7UPB - chains A and D of the 9 polymer chains in the assembly; structure by electron microscopy, 3.00 A resolution.

== Chain A (and D) ==
Protein: Fusion glycoprotein F0
From: Nipah henipavirus
Notes: chain D of this document is another copy of the same molecule, construct and numbering; everything in this record applies to it too
Reference sequence: Q9IH63 (FUS_NIPAV); residues 1-475 here = UniProt positions 1-475
Amino-acid sequence (475 residues; row label = number of the first residue in the row):
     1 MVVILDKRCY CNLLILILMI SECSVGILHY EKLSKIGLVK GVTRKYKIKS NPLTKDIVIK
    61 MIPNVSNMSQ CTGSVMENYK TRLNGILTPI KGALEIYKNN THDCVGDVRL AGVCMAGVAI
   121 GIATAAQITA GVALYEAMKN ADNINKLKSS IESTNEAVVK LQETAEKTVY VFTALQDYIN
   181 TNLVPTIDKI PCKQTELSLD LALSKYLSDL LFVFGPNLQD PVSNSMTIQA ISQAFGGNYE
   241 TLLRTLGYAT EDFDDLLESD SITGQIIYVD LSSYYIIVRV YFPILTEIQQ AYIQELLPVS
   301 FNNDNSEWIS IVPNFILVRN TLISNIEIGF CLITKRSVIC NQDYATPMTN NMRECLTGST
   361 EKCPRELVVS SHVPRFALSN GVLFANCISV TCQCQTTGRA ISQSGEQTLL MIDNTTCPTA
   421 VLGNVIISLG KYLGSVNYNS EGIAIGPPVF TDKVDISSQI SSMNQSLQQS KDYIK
Disordered / not traced: 1-26
Cystine bridges: Cys71-Cys192, Cys104-Cys114, Cys331-Cys340, Cys355-Cys363, Cys387-Cys392, Cys394-Cys417
Covalently attached groups: N-acetylglucosamine (NAG) linked to Asn414
Sequence notes: conflict Cys104 (Leu in Q9IH63), Cys114 (Ile in Q9IH63), Phe172 (Leu in Q9IH63), Pro191 (Ser in Q9IH63)
UniProt features mapped onto this chain:
  - region: Leu110 to Leu134 (Fusion peptide)
  - site: Arg109, Leu110 (Cleavage)
  - glycosylation (N-linked (GlcNAc...) asparagine): Asn64, Asn67, Asn99, Asn414, Asn464
  - natural variant: Thr250 (T250I: In strain: Isolate NiV/MY/99/VRI-0626), Met348 (M348T: In strain: Isolate Malaysian flying-fox)

== Chain A / chain D interface ==
Contacting residue pairs (127):
  Gly41(A) - Ile122(D)
  Val42(A) - Ile122(D)
  Arg44(A) - Gln219(D)
  Glu156(A) - Gln194(D)  hydrogen bond
  Glu156(A) - Leu197(D)
  Ala157(A) - Leu197(D)
  Ala157(A) - Leu201(D)  hydrophobic
  Asp177(A) - Leu197(D)
  Asp177(A) - Ser198(D)
  Asp177(A) - Leu201(D)
  Asn180(A) - Gln194(D)
  Thr181(A) - Ile190(D)
  Thr181(A) - Ser198(D)
  Asn182(A) - Asn182(D)  hydrogen bond
  Pro185(A) - Lys189(D)  hydrogen bond (backbone-side chain)
  Lys189(A) - Lys189(D)
  Gln229(A) - Phe212(D)
  Phe235(A) - Leu201(D)  hydrophobic
  Gly236(A) - Lys205(D)
  Gly237(A) - Ser208(D)
  Asn238(A) - Leu201(D)  hydrogen bond (side chain-backbone)
  Asn238(A) - Ser204(D)
  Asn238(A) - Lys205(D)
  Asn238(A) - Ser208(D)
  Tyr239(A) - Ser208(D)  hydrogen bond (side chain-backbone)
  Tyr239(A) - Leu211(D)
  Tyr239(A) - Phe212(D)
  Glu240(A) - Arg82(D)  salt bridge
  Glu240(A) - Ser204(D)
  Glu240(A) - Ser208(D)  hydrogen bond (backbone-side chain)
  Glu240(A) - Leu211(D)
  Thr241(A) - Ser204(D)
  Arg244(A) - Asp200(D)  salt bridge
  Arg244(A) - Ser204(D)
  Phe253(A) - Arg82(D)
  Asp254(A) - Arg82(D)  salt bridge
  Asp254(A) - Leu211(D)
  Asp254(A) - Pro216(D)
  Glu258(A) - Leu211(D)
  Glu258(A) - Pro216(D)
  Glu258(A) - Asn217(D)  hydrogen bond
  Leu297(A) - Ala123(D)
  Leu297(A) - Thr124(D)
  Leu332(A) - Asn217(D)
  Ile333(A) - Gln219(D)
  Thr334(A) - Gln219(D)
  Lys335(A) - Gln219(D)  hydrogen bond (side chain-backbone)
  Glu366(A) - Pro347(D)
  Leu367(A) - Pro347(D)
  Val369(A) - Arg319(D)
  Val369(A) - Ala345(D)
  Val369(A) - Thr346(D)
  Val369(A) - Pro347(D)
  Ser370(A) - Asp343(D)  hydrogen bond (side chain-backbone)
  Ser370(A) - Ala345(D)
  Ser371(A) - Asp343(D)  hydrogen bond (backbone-side chain)
  His372(A) - Gln342(D)
  His372(A) - Asp343(D)
  Phe376(A) - Ala125(D)
  Phe376(A) - Ile128(D)  hydrophobic
  Ala377(A) - Ala123(D)
  Leu378(A) - Gly117(D)
  Leu378(A) - Gly121(D)
  Leu378(A) - Ile122(D)
  Leu378(A) - Ala123(D)  hydrogen bond (backbone-backbone)
  Ser379(A) - Gly121(D)
  Asn380(A) - Gly121(D)  hydrogen bond (backbone-backbone)
  Gly381(A) - Gly117(D)
  Gly381(A) - Gly121(D)  hydrogen bond (backbone-backbone)
  Gln393(A) - Leu110(D)
  Gln395(A) - Asp107(D)  hydrogen bond (side chain-backbone)
  Gln395(A) - Leu110(D)
  Val421(A) - Leu110(D)  hydrophobic
  Gly423(A) - Leu110(D)
  Gly423(A) - Ala111(D)
  Asn424(A) - Ala111(D)
  Asn424(A) - Val113(D)
  Val425(A) - Val113(D)
  Val425(A) - Met115(D)  hydrophobic
  Val425(A) - Ile128(D)  hydrophobic
  Val425(A) - Val132(D)  hydrophobic
  Ile426(A) - Cys104(D)  hydrophobic
  Ile426(A) - Ala111(D)
  Ile426(A) - Val113(D)  hydrogen bond (backbone-backbone)
  Ile426(A) - Cys114(D)
  Ile426(A) - Met115(D)  hydrogen bond (backbone-backbone)
  Ile427(A) - Met115(D)
  Ile427(A) - Gly117(D)
  Ser428(A) - Met115(D)  hydrogen bond (backbone-backbone)
  Ser428(A) - Ala116(D)
  Ser428(A) - Gly117(D)  hydrogen bond (backbone-backbone)
  Gly430(A) - Val118(D)
  Phe450(A) - Pro347(D)  hydrophobic
  Phe450(A) - Met348(D)
  Phe450(A) - Thr349(D)
  Asp452(A) - Asn325(D)  hydrogen bond
  Val454(A) - Ile311(D)
  Val454(A) - Val312(D)  hydrophobic
  Val454(A) - Pro313(D)
  Val454(A) - Met352(D)  hydrophobic
  Asp455(A) - Asn325(D)  hydrogen bond
  Asp455(A) - Pro347(D)
  Asp455(A) - Met348(D)
  Asp455(A) - Thr349(D)  hydrogen bond
  Asp455(A) - Met352(D)
  Ser457(A) - Thr451(D)
  Ser458(A) - Thr349(D)
  Ser458(A) - Asn351(D)
  Ser458(A) - Met352(D)
  Ile460(A) - Ile456(D)  hydrophobic
  Ile460(A) - Gln459(D)
  Ile460(A) - Met463(D)
  Ser461(A) - Pro447(D)
  Ser461(A) - Val449(D)
  Ser462(A) - Asn351(D)  hydrogen bond
  Met463(A) - Met463(D)  hydrophobic
  Asn464(A) - Met463(D)
  Gln465(A) - Pro447(D)
  Leu467(A) - Met463(D)
  Leu467(A) - Ser466(D)
  Leu467(A) - Leu467(D)
  Leu467(A) - Ser470(D)
  Lys471(A) - Ser466(D)
  Lys471(A) - Gln469(D)
  Lys471(A) - Ser470(D)
  Ile474(A) - Ser470(D)
  Ile474(A) - Tyr473(D)  hydrophobic
Also at the interface, not in a pair above, chain A (74 interface residues in all): Lys40, Asn155, Val158, Tyr248, Asp255, Cys394, Gly398, Leu429, Gln459
Also at the interface, not in a pair above, chain D (68 interface residues in all): Ala93, Ile120, Glu136, Leu207, Gly215, Asp220, Tyr344, Pro364, Ile460

== Summary ==
74 residues of chain A and 68 residues of chain D are in contact; the contacts include 22 hydrogen bonds and 3
salt bridges. Polar pairs include Glu240(A)-Arg82(D), Arg244(A)-Asp200(D) and Asp254(A)-Arg82(D). Covalently
linked N-acetylglucosamine: at Asn414(A).
Both chains are Fusion glycoprotein F0 (Nipah henipavirus). Entry 7UPB (Prefusion-stabilized Nipah virus
fusion protein complexed with Fab 1H1) was determined by electron microscopy, deposited together with 7UOP,
7UP9, 7UPA and 7UPK.
